PDB entry 2P6E | X-ray diffraction, 2.90 A resolution | chain A

== Chain A ==
Molecule: Glycylpeptide N-tetradecanoyltransferase
Source organism: Saccharomyces cerevisiae
Notes: EC 2.3.1.97
UniProt: P14743 (NMT_YEAST); numbering as in UniProt (aligned over 1-455)
Amino-acid sequence (455 residues; row label = number of the first residue in the row):
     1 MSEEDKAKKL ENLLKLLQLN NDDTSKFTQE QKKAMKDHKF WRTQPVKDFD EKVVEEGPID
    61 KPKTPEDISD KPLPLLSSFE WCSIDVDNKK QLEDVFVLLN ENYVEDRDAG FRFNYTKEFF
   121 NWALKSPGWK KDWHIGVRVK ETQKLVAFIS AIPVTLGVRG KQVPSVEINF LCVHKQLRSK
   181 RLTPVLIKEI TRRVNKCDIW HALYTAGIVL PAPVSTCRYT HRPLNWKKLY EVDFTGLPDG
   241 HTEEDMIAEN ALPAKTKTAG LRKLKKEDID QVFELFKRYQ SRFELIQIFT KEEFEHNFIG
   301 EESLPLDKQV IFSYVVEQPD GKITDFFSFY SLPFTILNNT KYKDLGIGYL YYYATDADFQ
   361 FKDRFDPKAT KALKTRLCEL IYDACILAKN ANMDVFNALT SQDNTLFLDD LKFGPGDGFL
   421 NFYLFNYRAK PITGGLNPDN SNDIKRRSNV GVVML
Unresolved in the structure: 1-4, 28-36
Curated features (UniProtKB/Swiss-Prot):
  - region: I168 to Y204 (Myristoyl CoA-binding)
  - active site: L455 (Proton acceptor)
  - binding site (tetradecanoyl-CoA): H38 to W41
  - mutagenesis: L99 (L99P: In NMT1-72; temperature-sensitive mutant with myristic acid auxotrophy), N169 (N169L: Reduces the chemical transformation rate; when associated with A-205), F170 (F170A: Reduces the chemical transformation rate; when associated with A-171), L171 (L171A: Reduces the chemical transformation rate; when associated with A-170), A202 (A202T: Reduces affinity for both substrate and myristoyl-CoA), T205 (T205A: Reduces the chemical transformation rate; when associated with L-169), C217 (C217R: Reduces affinity for substrate, but not for myristoyl-CoA), S328 (S328P: Moderately reduces affinity for myristoyl-CoA, but not for substrate), N404 (N404Y: Moderately reduces affinity for substrate, but not for myristoyl-CoA), N426 (N426I: Reduces affinity for myristoyl-CoA, but not for substrate), G451 (G451D: In NMT1-181; temperature-sensitive with myristic acid auxotrophy. Reduces affinity for myristoyl-CoA), M454 to L455 (Reduces chemical transformation rate 400-fold)
Residues lining bound ligands: tetradecanoyl-coa (MYA): S25, F27, D37, H38, K39, F40, W41, N102, Y103, E105, I149, V166, I168, N169, F170, L171, C172, V173, R178, S179, K180, R181, L182, T183, P184, I187, T191, V194, N195, I199, W200, H201, A202, Y204, T205, A206, I208, L210, F425

== Summary ==
Chain A binds tetradecanoyl-coa. From UniProt: active-site residue L455, 4 tetradecanoyl-CoA-binding residues
and 13 mutagenesis sites.
Chain A is Glycylpeptide N-tetradecanoyltransferase (Saccharomyces cerevisiae); the structure, Crystal
structures of Saccharomyces cerevisiae N-myristoyltransferase with bound myristoyl-CoA, was determined by
X-ray diffraction, deposited together with 2P6F and 2P6G.
